Entry 1HW2 (X-ray diffraction, 3.25 A resolution); this record covers chains E and A of the 4 polymer chains in the assembly.

== Chain E ==
Molecule: 22-nt DNA strand
Sequence (22 nucleotides; numbered 1 to 22; the number before each row is that of its first residue):
     1 GCATCTGGTCGGACCAGATCGA
Disordered / not traced: 1, 20-22

== Chain A ==
Name: Fatty acid metabolism regulator protein
From: Escherichia coli
UniProtKB: P0A8V6 (FADR_ECOLI); numbering as in UniProt (aligned over 1-239)
Chain sequence (239 residues; row label = number of the first residue in the row):
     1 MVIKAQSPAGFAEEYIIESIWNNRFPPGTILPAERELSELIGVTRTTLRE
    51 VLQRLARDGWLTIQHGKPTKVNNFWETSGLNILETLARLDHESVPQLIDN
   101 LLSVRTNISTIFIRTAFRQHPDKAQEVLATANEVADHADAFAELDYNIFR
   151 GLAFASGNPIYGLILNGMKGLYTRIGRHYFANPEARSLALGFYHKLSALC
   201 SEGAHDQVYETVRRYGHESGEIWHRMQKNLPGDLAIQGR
Disordered / not traced: 1-6, 229-239
UniProt features mapped onto this chain:
  - DNA-binding region: Glu34 to Thr69 (H-T-H motif)
  - region: Tyr215 to Leu230 (Binds acyl-CoA)
  - binding site (CoA): Asp99, Ser103 to Asn107, Arg213, Ser219
  - mutagenesis: Ala9 (A9V: Dominant negative to wild-type, decreased DNA-binding), Arg35 (R35C: Dominant negative to wild-type, decreased DNA-binding), Arg49 (R49A: Dominant negative to wild-type), His65 (H65Y: Dominant negative to wild-type, decreased DNA-binding), Gly66 (G66D: Dominant negative to wild-type, decreased DNA-binding), Lys67 (K67S: Dominant negative to wild-type, decreased DNA-binding), Tyr215 (Y215A: Loss of FadR repression), Gly216 (G216A: Super-repressor, non-inducible phenotype, cells cannot use long chain fatty acids as carbon source), Glu218 (E218A: Reduced ability to repress), Ser219 (S219A: Reduced ability to repress; S219N: Super-repressor, non-inducible phenotype, cells cannot use long chain fatty acids as carbon source ...), Gly220 (G220A: Loss of FadR repression), Trp223 (W223A: Super-repressor, non-inducible phenotype, cells cannot use long chain fatty acids as carbon source), 3 further mutagenesis entries in UniProt

== How chain E and chain A interact ==
Residue-residue contacts (21):
  DT6(E) with Ala33(A), phosphate contact; Gly66(A), base contact; Pro68(A), phosphate contact
  DG7(E) with Ala33(A), phosphate contact; Glu34(A), hydrogen bond to the phosphate; Arg35(A), hydrogen bond to the base; Arg49(A), sugar contact; Ile63(A), phosphate contact; Gln64(A), sugar contact; His65(A), hydrogen bond to the base; Gly66(A), hydrogen bond to the sugar; Lys67(A), sugar contact; Thr69(A), phosphate contact
  DG8(E) with Glu34(A), phosphate contact; Arg35(A), hydrogen bond to the base; Arg45(A), hydrogen bond to the base; Arg49(A), salt bridge to the phosphate; Gln53(A), phosphate contact; Ile63(A), phosphate contact; His65(A), sugar contact
  DT9(E) with Arg49(A), base contact
Other interface residues (no listed pair), chain A (14 interface residues in all): Pro32

== In short ==
4 residues of chain E and 14 residues of chain A are in contact, with 6 hydrogen bonds and 1 salt bridge.
Polar contacts include DG7(E)-Arg35(A), DG7(E)-His65(A) and DG8(E)-Arg35(A). UniProt lists 8 CoA-binding
residues and 15 mutagenesis sites on chain A.
Here chain E is a 22-nt DNA strand and chain A is Fatty acid metabolism regulator protein (Escherichia coli).
Entry 1HW2 (Fadr-DNA complex: transcriptional control of fatty acid metabolism in echerichia coli) was
determined by X-ray diffraction, deposited together with 1HW1.
